PDB entry 8Y09 | X-ray diffraction, 2.87 A resolution | chains A and D of the 4 polymer chains in the assembly

Chain A:
Molecule: LbCas12a
From: Lachnospiraceae bacterium ND2006
UniProt: A0A5S8WF58 (A0A5S8WF58_9FIRM); numbering as in UniProt (aligned over 1-1228)
Amino-acid sequence (1228 residues; numbered 1 to 1228; the number before each row is that of its first residue):
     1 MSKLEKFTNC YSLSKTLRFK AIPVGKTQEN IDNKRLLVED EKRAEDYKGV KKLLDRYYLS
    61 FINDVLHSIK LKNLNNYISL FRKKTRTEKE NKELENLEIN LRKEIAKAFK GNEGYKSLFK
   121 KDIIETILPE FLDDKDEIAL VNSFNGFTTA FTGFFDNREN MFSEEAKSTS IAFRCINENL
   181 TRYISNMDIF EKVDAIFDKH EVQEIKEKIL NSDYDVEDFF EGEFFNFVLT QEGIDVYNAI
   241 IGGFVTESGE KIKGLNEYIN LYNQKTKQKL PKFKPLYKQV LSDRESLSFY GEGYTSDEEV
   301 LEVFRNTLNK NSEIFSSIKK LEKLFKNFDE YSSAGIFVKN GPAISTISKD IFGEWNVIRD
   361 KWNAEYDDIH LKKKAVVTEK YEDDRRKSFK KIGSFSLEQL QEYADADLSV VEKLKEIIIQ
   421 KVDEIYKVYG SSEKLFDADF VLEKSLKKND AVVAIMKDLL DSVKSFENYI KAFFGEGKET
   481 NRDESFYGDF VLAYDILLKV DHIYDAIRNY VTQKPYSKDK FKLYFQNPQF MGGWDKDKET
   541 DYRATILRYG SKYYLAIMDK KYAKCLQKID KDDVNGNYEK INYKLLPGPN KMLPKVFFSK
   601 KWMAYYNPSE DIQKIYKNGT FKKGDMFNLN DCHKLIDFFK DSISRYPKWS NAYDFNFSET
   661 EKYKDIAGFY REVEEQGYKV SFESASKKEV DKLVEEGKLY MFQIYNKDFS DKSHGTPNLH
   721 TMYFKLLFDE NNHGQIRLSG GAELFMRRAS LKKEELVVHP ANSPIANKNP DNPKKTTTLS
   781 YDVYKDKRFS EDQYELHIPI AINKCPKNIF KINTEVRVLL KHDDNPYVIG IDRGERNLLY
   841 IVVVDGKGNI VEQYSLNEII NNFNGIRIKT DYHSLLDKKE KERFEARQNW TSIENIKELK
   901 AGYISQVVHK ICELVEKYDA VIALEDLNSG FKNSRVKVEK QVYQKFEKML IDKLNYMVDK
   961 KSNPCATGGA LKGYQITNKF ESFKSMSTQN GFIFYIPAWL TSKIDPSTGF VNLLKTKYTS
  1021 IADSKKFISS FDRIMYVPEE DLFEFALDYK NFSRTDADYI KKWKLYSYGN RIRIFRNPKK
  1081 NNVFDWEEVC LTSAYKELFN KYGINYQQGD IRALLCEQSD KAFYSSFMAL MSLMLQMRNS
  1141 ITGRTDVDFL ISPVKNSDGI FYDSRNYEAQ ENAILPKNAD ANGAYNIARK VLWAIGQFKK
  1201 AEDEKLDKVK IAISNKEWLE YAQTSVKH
Not modelled in the structure: 285-290, 1078-1083, 1227-1228
Metal / ion sites: lithium ion: Thr716 (shared with 1 residue of chain B)

Chain D:
Molecule: 11-nt DNA strand
Sequence (11 nucleotides; numbered -9 to 1; the number before each row is that of its first residue; numbers below 1 keep their minus sign (DC-9 is residue -9)):
    -9 CGTCCTTTAT T

Chain A / chain D interface:
Pairs across the interface - 22 pairs, chain A then chain D:
  Lys120(A) - DT-3(D)  salt bridge to the phosphate
  Lys121(A) - DT-4(D)  phosphate contact
  Lys121(A) - DT-3(D)  hydrogen bond to the phosphate
  Asn145(A) - DT-4(D)  phosphate contact
  Gly146(A) - DC-5(D)  phosphate contact
  Gly146(A) - DT-4(D)  phosphate contact
  Phe147(A) - DT-4(D)  hydrogen bond to the phosphate
  Thr148(A) - DT-4(D)  hydrogen bond to the phosphate
  Thr149(A) - DT-4(D)  hydrogen bond to the phosphate
  Pro528(A) - DC-5(D)  phosphate contact
  Gln529(A) - DT-4(D)  base contact
  Lys560(A) - DC-5(D)  salt bridge to the phosphate
  Asn590(A) - DT0(D)  hydrogen bond to the phosphate
  Asn590(A) - DT1(D)  sugar contact
  Lys591(A) - DA-1(D)  sugar contact
  Lys591(A) - DT0(D)  base contact
  Lys595(A) - DT-2(D)  hydrogen bond to the base
  Lys595(A) - DA-1(D)  sugar contact
  Tyr616(A) - DT0(D)  hydrogen bond to the phosphate
  Lys622(A) - DT1(D)  salt bridge to the phosphate
  Ile666(A) - DT1(D)  phosphate contact
  Tyr670(A) - DT1(D)  sugar contact
Interface residues without a listed pair, chain A (22 interface residues in all): Asp122, Ala563, Met592, Pro594, Ala667
Interface residues without a listed pair, chain D (8 interface residues in all): DC-6

Summary:
Chain A and chain D form an interface of 22 and 8 residues respectively, with 7 hydrogen bonds and 3 salt
bridges. Polar pairs include Lys595(A)-DT-2(D), Lys121(A)-DT-3(D) and Phe147(A)-DT-4(D).
Chain A is LbCas12a (Lachnospiraceae bacterium ND2006) and chain D is an 11-nt DNA strand; the structure,
Crystal structure of LbCas12a in complex with crRNA and 15nt target DNA, was determined by X-ray diffraction
(same publication as 8Y04, 8Y05, 8Y06, 8Y07, 8Y08, 8Y0A and 3 further entries).
